8BEW - chains E and F of the 6 polymer chains in the assembly; structure by electron microscopy, 3.49 A resolution.

# Chain E
Molecule: Electron bifurcating hydrogenase subunit HydB
Organism: Thermoanaerobacter kivui
Notes: EC 1.12.1.3
Reference sequence: A0A097ATG4 (A0A097ATG4_THEKI); residues 1-630 here = UniProt positions 1-630
Sequence (630 residues; numbered 1 to 630; the number before each row is that of its first residue):
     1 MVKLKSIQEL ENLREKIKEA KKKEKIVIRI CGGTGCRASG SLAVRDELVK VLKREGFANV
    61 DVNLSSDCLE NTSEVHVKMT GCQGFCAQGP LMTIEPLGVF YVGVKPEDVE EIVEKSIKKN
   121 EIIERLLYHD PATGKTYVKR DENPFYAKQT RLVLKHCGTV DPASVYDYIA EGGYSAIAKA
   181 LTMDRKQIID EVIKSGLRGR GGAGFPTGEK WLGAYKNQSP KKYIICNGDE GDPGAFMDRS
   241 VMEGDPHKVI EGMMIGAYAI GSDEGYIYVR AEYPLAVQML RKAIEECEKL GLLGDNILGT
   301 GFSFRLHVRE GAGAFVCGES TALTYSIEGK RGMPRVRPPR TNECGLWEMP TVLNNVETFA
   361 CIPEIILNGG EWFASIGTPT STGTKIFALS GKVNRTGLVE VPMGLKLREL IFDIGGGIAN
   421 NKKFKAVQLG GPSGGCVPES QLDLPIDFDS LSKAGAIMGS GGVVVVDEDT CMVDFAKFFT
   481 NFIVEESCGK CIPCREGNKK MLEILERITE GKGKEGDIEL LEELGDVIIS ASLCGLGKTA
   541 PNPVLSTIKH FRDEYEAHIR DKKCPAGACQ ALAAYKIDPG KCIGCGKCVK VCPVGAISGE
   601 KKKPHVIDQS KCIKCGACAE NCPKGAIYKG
Bound ions: 2Fe-2S cluster Fe: Cys31, Cys36, Cys86; Zn2+: Cys471, His558, Cys564, Cys569; 4Fe-4S cluster Fe site 1: Cys488, Cys491, Cys494, Cys534; 4Fe-4S cluster Fe site 2: Cys582, Cys585, Cys622; 4Fe-4S cluster Fe site 3: Cys592, Cys612, Cys618
Ligand contacts:
  - 2Fe-2S cluster (FES): Cys31, Gly33, Gly35, Cys36, Gly81, Cys82, Gln83, Gly84, Cys86
  - FMN (flavin mononucleotide): Gly199, Arg200, Gly201, Ala203, Gly204, Phe205, Lys210, Asn227, Asp229, Glu230, Gly231, Asp232, Phe315, Gly318, Glu319, Ser320, Leu353, Asn354, Asn355, Thr358, Gly535, Leu536
  - 4Fe-4S cluster (SF4), molecule 1: Val316, Pro334, Cys488, Gly489, Lys490, Cys491, Cys494, Arg495, Ser532, Leu533, Cys534, Leu536, Gly537
  - 4Fe-4S cluster (SF4), molecule 2: Tyr575, Cys588, Cys592, Val594, Ala596, Ile597, Ile607, Cys612, Ile613, Lys614, Cys615, Gly616, Ala617, Cys618
  - 4Fe-4S cluster (SF4), molecule 3: Ile577, Lys581, Cys582, Ile583, Gly584, Cys585, Gly586, Cys588, His605, Cys618, Cys622, Lys624, Ala626, Ile627

# Chain F
Molecule: Electron bifurcating hydrogenase subunit HydC
Organism: Thermoanaerobacter kivui
Notes: EC 1.12.1.3
Reference sequence: A0A097ATI0 (A0A097ATI0_THEKI); residues 1-170 here = UniProt positions 1-170
Sequence (170 residues; row label = number of the first residue in the row):
     1 MCNCCCKGSK DPRFEKVDEI LSKLANERGA LIAILQHVQH EFGYLPEDVI FYIASKTGIP
    61 ASKIYGVATF YAQFHLKPRG KYVIRVCLGT ACHVKGANKI LAEFEKQLGI KAGETTSDLK
   121 FTLERVGCLG ACGLAPTVMV NEKTYGKMTP EKVSEVLKEY SDVEAAASAQ
Disordered / not traced: 1-10, 162-170
Bound ions: 2Fe-2S cluster Fe: Cys87, Cys92, Cys128, Cys132
Ligand contacts: 2Fe-2S cluster (FES): Cys87, Gly89, Thr90, Ala91, Cys92, Cys128, Leu129, Ala131, Cys132

# How chain E and chain F interact
Contacting residue pairs (44; chain E residue first):
  Thr34(E) with Gly130(F)
  Gly35(E) with Gly130(F)
  Ala38(E) with Ala131(F), hydrophobic; Thr144(F)
  Tyr223(E) with Arg28(F)
  Pro233(E) with Gly89(F); Thr90(F), hydrogen bond (backbone-backbone)
  Gly234(E) with Thr90(F)
  Arg239(E) with Gly130(F)
  Tyr266(E) with Glu27(F)
  Glu272(E) with Val126(F); Leu129(F)
  Arg309(E) with Glu27(F), salt bridge; Ala30(F)
  Glu310(E) with Gln36(F)
  Ala312(E) with Tyr71(F); Gln73(F)
  Cys317(E) with Tyr71(F), hydrophobic
  Ser326(E) with Ile32(F); Tyr71(F), hydrogen bond
  Ile327(E) with Gly29(F)
  Glu328(E) with Gly29(F)
  Gly329(E) with Leu31(F)
  Lys330(E) with Lys63(F); Tyr71(F)
  Arg331(E) with Gly66(F), hydrogen bond (side chain-backbone); Phe70(F)
  Gly332(E) with Phe70(F); Tyr71(F)
  Trp347(E) with Arg28(F); Gly29(F)
  Ser390(E) with Ala91(F)
  Gly391(E) with Lys95(F), hydrogen bond (backbone-side chain)
  Lys392(E) with Lys95(F)
  Thr396(E) with Gly133(F)
  Asp474(E) with His93(F), salt bridge
  Phe475(E) with Thr90(F); Val94(F), hydrophobic
  Phe478(E) with Gly89(F); Thr90(F); His93(F)
  Phe479(E) with Thr90(F)
  Asn481(E) with Arg125(F), hydrogen bond
  Glu485(E) with Arg125(F), salt bridge
Interface residues without a listed pair, chain E (38 interface residues in all): Ala235, Phe236, Gly311, Ala314, Val464, Thr470, Cys488
Interface residues without a listed pair, chain F (30 interface residues in all): Val67, Phe74, Leu88, Cys128, Cys132

# Overview
38 residues of chain E and 30 residues of chain F are in contact; the contacts include 5 hydrogen bonds and 3
salt bridges. Among the polar pairs are Arg309(E)-Glu27(F), Asp474(E)-His93(F) and Glu485(E)-Arg125(F).
Here chain E is Electron bifurcating hydrogenase subunit HydB and chain F is Electron bifurcating hydrogenase
subunit HydC, both from Thermoanaerobacter kivui. Entry 8BEW (Cryo-EM structure of the electron bifurcating
Fe-Fe hydrogenase HydABC complex from Thermoanaerobacter kivui in the oxidised ...) was determined by electron
microscopy (same publication as 7Q4V, 8A5E, 7Q4W and 8A6T).
